5UIT - chain A; structure by X-ray diffraction, 1.84 A resolution.

# Chain A
Molecule: Interleukin-1 receptor-associated kinase 4
From: Homo sapiens
Notes: EC 2.7.11.1
Reference sequence: Q9NWZ3 (IRAK4_HUMAN); residue numbers follow UniProt; this construct covers 154-460
Sequence (323 residues; row label = number of the first residue in the row):
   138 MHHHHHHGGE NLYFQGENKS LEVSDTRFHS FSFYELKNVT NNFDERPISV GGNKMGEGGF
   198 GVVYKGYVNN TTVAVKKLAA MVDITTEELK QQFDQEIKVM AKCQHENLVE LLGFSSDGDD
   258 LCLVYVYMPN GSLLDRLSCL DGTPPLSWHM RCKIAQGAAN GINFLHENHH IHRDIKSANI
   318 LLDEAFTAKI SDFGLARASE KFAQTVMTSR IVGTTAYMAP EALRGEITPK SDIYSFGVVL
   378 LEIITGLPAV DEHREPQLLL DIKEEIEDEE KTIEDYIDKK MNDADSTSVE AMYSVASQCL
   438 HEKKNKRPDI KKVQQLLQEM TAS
Not modelled in the structure: 138-161, 216-221, 337-341, 459-460
Differences from the reference sequence: initiating methionine (138); expression tag (139-153)
Modified residues: Thr345 (phosphothreonine; TPO); Ser346 (phosphoserine; SEP)
Ligand contacts: 8CD (1-{[(2S)-5-oxopyrrolidin-2-yl]methoxy}-7-[(propan-2-yl)oxy]isoquinoline-6-carboxamide): Met192, Gly193, Glu194, Gly195, Val200, Ala211, Lys213, Val246, Tyr262, Val263, Tyr264, Met265, Gly268, Ser269, Asp272, Ala315, Asn316, Leu318, Ser328, Asp329
UniProt features mapped onto this chain:
  - active site: Asp311 (Proton acceptor)
  - binding site (ATP): Met192 to Val200, Lys213, Lys313 to Asn316, Asp329
  - modified residue: Thr342 (Phosphothreonine), Thr345 (Phosphothreonine), Ser346 (Phosphoserine)

# In short
Chain A binds compound 8CD. From UniProt: active-site residue Asp311 and 15 ATP-binding residues.
Chain A is Interleukin-1 receptor-associated kinase 4 (Homo sapiens); the structure, Crystal structure of
IRAK4 in complex with compound 14, was determined by X-ray diffraction (same publication as 5UIQ, 5UIR, 5UIS
and 5UIU).
